PDB entry 6VZL | X-ray diffraction, 2.07 A resolution | chain A

== Chain A ==
Name: Peroxisome proliferator-activated receptor gamma
Organism: Homo sapiens
UniProt: P37231 (PPARG_HUMAN); residues 203-477 here correspond to UniProt positions 231-505 (UniProt number = residue number + 28)
Chain sequence (275 residues; row label = number of the first residue in the row):
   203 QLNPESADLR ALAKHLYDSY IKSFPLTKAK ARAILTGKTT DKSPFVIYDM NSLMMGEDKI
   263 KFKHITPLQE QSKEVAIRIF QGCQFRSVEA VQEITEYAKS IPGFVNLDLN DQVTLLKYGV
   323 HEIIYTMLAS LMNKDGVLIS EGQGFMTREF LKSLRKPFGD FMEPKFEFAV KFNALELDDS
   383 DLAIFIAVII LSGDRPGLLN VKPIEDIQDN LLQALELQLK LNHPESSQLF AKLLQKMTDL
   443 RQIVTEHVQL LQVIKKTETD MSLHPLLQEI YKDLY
Not modelled in the structure: 203-206, 240-241, 263-275, 475-477
Swiss-Prot annotation at these positions:
  - motif: P467 to D475 (9aaTAD)
  - binding site (rosiglitazone): Q286 to S289, H323, H449, Y473
  - cross-link: K224 (Glycyl lysine isopeptide (Lys-Gly) (interchain with G-Cter in ubiquitin))
Ligand contacts: EDK ((2S)-3-[4-[2-[methyl(pyridin-2-yl)amino]ethoxy]phenyl]-2-[[2-(phenylcarbonyl)phenyl]amino]propanoic acid): I281, F282, G284, C285, Q286, R288, S289, H323, I326, Y327, L330, L333, L340, I341, S342, F360, F363, M364, K367, H449, L453, L465, L469, Y473

== Summary ==
Chain A binds compound EDK. UniProt lists 7 rosiglitazone-binding residues.
Chain A is Peroxisome proliferator-activated receptor gamma (Homo sapiens); the structure, Crystal structure
of human PPARgamma ligand binding domain in complex with GW1929, was determined by X-ray diffraction,
deposited together with 6VZM, 6VZN, 6VZO and 7JQG.
